Entry 1RLT (X-ray diffraction, 2.20 A resolution); this record covers chain A.

== Chain A ==
Molecule: Phosphatase
Source organism: Escherichia coli
Notes: EC 3.1.3.-
Reference sequence: P75792 (YBIV_ECOLI); residue numbers follow UniProt; this construct covers 1-271
Amino-acid sequence (271 residues; numbered 1 to 271; the number before each row is that of its first residue):
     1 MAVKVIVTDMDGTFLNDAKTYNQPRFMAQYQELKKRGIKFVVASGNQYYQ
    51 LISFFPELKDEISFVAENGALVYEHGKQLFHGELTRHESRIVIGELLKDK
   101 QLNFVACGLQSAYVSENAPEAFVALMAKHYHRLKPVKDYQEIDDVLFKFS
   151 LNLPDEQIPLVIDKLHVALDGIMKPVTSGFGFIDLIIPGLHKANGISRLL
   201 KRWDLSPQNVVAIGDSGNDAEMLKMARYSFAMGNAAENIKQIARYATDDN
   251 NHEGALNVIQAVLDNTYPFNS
Disordered / not traced: 1-2, 271
Differences from the reference sequence: engineered mutation Ala2 (Ser in P75792), Tyr267 (Ser in P75792)
Metal / ion sites: aluminium fluoride Al: Asp9, Asp11, Ser44 (together with Mg2+); Mg2+: Asp9, Asp11, Asp215 (together with aluminium fluoride)
Ligand contacts: aluminium fluoride (AF3): Asp9, Met10, Asp11, Ala43, Ser44, Gly45, Asn46, Ser178, Gly179, Lys192, Asp215, Asn218

== In short ==
Ligands of chain A: aluminium fluoride. Asp9, Asp11 and Ser44 coordinate a aluminium fluoride Al ion. Asp9,
Asp11 and Asp215 form the Mg2+ site.
Chain A is Phosphatase (Escherichia coli); the structure, Transition State Analogue of ybiV from E. coli K12,
was determined by X-ray diffraction (same publication as 1RLM and 1RLO).
